PDB entry 2BCV | X-ray diffraction, 2.00 A resolution | chains T and A of the 4 polymer chains in the assembly

[Chain T]
Molecule: 12-nt DNA strand
Sequence (12 nucleotides; numbered 1 to 12; the number before each row is that of its first residue):
     1 CGGCAGTTAC TG

[Chain A]
Protein: DNA polymerase lambda
Source organism: Homo sapiens
Notes: EC 2.7.7.7, 4.2.99.-
UniProtKB: Q9UGP5 (DPOLL_HUMAN); numbering as in UniProt (aligned over 242-575)
Chain sequence (335 residues; row label = number of the first residue in the row):
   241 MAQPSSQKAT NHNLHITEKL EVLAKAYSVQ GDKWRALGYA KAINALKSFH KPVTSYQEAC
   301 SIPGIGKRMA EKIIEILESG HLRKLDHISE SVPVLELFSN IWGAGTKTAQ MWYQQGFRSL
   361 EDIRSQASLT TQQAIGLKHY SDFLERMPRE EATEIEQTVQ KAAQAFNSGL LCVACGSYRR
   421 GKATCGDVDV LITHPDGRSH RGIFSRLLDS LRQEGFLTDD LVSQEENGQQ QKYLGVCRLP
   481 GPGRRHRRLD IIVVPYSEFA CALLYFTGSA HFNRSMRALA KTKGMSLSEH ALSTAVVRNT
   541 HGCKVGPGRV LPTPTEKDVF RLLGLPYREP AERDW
Unresolved in the structure: 241-252
Construct notes: initiating methionine (241)
Ion coordination: Na+ site 1: Ser339, Ile341, Ala344 (shared with 1 residue of chain P); Na+ site 2: Asp427, Asp429, Asp490 (together with dTTP); Mg2+: Asp427, Asp429 (together with dTTP); Na+ site 3 near Ser463 (its only coordinating residue here)
Small-molecule neighbours: dTTP (TTP): Arg386, Gly416, Ser417, Arg420, Cys425, Gly426, Asp427, Asp429, Tyr505, Phe506, Thr507, Gly508, Ser509, Ala510, Asn513
From the paper describing this entry:
  - mutagenesis - K544A: unchanged catalytic activity

[How chain T and chain A interact]
Residue-residue contacts - 35 pairs, chain T then chain A:
  DG3(T) - His541(A)  salt bridge to the phosphate
  DC4(T) - Trp274(A)  stacking on the base
  DC4(T) - Leu277(A)  base contact
  DC4(T) - Lys521(A)  salt bridge to the phosphate
  DA5(T) - Arg514(A)  salt bridge to the phosphate
  DA5(T) - Arg517(A)  hydrogen bond to the base
  DA5(T) - Ala518(A)  sugar contact
  DG6(T) - Tyr505(A)  base contact
  DG6(T) - Arg517(A)  hydrogen bond to the base
  DG6(T) - Lys521(A)  salt bridge to the phosphate
  DG6(T) - Leu527(A)  sugar contact
  DG6(T) - Ser528(A)  phosphate contact
  DG6(T) - Glu529(A)  hydrogen bond to the base
  DG6(T) - Arg538(A)  salt bridge to the phosphate
  DT7(T) - Ser526(A)  phosphate contact
  DT7(T) - Ser528(A)  phosphate contact
  DT7(T) - Lys544(A)  salt bridge to the phosphate
  DT7(T) - Pro547(A)  base contact
  DT8(T) - Glu529(A)  sugar contact
  DT8(T) - His530(A)  hydrogen bond to the phosphate
  DA9(T) - Gln471(A)  hydrogen bond to the phosphate
  DA9(T) - Lys472(A)  sugar contact
  DA9(T) - His530(A)  salt bridge to the phosphate
  DC10(T) - Val462(A)  phosphate contact
  DC10(T) - Ser463(A)  phosphate contact
  DC10(T) - Gln464(A)  sugar contact
  DC10(T) - Gln470(A)  phosphate contact
  DC10(T) - Gln471(A)  hydrogen bond to the phosphate
  DC10(T) - Lys472(A)  hydrogen bond to the phosphate
  DT11(T) - Gln372(A)  sugar contact
  DT11(T) - Val462(A)  phosphate contact
  DT11(T) - Ser463(A)  hydrogen bond to the phosphate
  DT11(T) - Gln464(A)  phosphate contact
  DT11(T) - Glu466(A)  phosphate contact
  DG12(T) - Thr371(A)  phosphate contact
Interface residues without a listed pair, chain A (27 interface residues in all): Leu461, Val545

[Summary]
The interface between chain T and chain A involves 10 residues on one side and 27 on the other, with 8
hydrogen bonds, 7 salt bridges and 1 aromatic stacking contact. Polar pairs include DA5(T)-Arg517(A),
DG6(T)-Arg517(A) and DG6(T)-Glu529(A). Bound to chain A: dTTP. The paper reports that K544A of chain A leaves
catalytic activity unchanged.
Here chain T is a 12-nt DNA strand and chain A is DNA polymerase lambda (Homo sapiens). Entry 2BCV (DNA
polymerase lambda in complex with Dttp and a DNA duplex containing an unpaired Dtmp) was determined by X-ray
diffraction, deposited together with 2BCQ and 2BCS.
